3B3D - chain A; structure by X-ray diffraction, 2.30 A resolution.

== Chain A ==
Molecule: Putative morphine dehydrogenase
Organism: Bacillus subtilis
Reference sequence: O34678 (O34678_BACSU); residue numbers follow UniProt; this construct covers 1-280
Chain sequence (314 residues; row label = number of the first residue in the row; numbers below 1 keep their minus sign (Met-33 is residue -33)):
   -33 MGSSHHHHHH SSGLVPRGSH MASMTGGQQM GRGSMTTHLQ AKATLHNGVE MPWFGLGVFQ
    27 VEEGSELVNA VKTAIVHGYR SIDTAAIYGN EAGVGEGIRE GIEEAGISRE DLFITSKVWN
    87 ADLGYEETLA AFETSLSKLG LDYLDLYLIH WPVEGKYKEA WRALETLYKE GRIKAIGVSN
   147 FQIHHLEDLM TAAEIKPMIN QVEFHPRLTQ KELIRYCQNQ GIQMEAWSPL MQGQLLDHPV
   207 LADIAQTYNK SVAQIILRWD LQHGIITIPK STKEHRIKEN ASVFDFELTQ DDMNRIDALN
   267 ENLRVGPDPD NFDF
Unresolved in the structure: -33 to 0
Sequence notes: expression tag (-33 to 0)
Curated features (UniProtKB/Swiss-Prot):
  - active site: Tyr54 (Proton donor)
  - binding site (substrate): His116
  - binding site (NADP(+)): Ser194 to Asn246
  - site: Lys83 (Lowers pKa of active site Tyr)
What the authors report for this chain:
  - catalytic residues: Asp49, Tyr54
  - specificity-determining residues: Asn86 (by similarity / conservation)

== Summary ==
UniProt lists active-site residue Tyr54, substrate-binding residue His116 and NADP+-binding residues Ser194
and Asn246. The paper reports catalytic residues Asp49 and Tyr54; the specificity determinant Asn86.
Chain A is Putative morphine dehydrogenase (Bacillus subtilis); the structure, B.subtilis YtbE, was determined
by X-ray diffraction (same publication as 3D3F and 3F7J).
